PDB entry 8G5F | electron microscopy, 2.64 A resolution | chains C and J of the 7 polymer chains in the assembly

Chain C:
Name: Gamma-aminobutyric acid receptor subunit alpha-1
Organism: Mus musculus
UniProtKB: P62812 (GBRA1_MOUSE); residues -26 to 428 here correspond to UniProt positions 1-455 (UniProt number = residue number + 27)
Chain sequence (455 residues; numbered -26 to 428; the number before each row is that of its first residue; numbers below 1 keep their minus sign (Met-26 is residue -26)):
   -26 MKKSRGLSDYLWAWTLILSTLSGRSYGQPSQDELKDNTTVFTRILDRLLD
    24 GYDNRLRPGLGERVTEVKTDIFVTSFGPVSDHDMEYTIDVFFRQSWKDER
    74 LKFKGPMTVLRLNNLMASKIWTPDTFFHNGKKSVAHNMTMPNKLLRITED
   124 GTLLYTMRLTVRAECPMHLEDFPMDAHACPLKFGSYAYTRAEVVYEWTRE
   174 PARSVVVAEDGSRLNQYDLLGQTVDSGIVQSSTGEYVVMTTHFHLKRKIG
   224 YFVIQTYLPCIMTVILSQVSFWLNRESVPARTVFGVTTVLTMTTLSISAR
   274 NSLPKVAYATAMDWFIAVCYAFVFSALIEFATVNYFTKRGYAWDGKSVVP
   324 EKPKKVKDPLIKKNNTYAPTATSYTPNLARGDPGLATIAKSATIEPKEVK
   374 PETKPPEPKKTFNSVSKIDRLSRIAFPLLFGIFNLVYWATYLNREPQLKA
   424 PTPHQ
Unresolved in the structure: -26 to 11, 319-382, 419-428
Disulfide bonds: Cys138-Cys152
Glycans and other covalent adducts: N-acetylglucosamine (NAG) linked to Asn110
Small-molecule neighbours:
  - gamma-amino-butanoic acid (ABU): Phe64, Arg66, Leu117, Thr129
  - PIO ([(2R)-2-octanoyloxy-3-[oxidanyl-[(1R,2R,3S,4R,5R,6S)-2,3,6-tris(oxidanyl)-4,5-diphosphonooxy-cyclohexyl]oxy-phosphoryl]oxy-propyl] octanoate): Arg248, Ser298, Ile301, Glu302, Thr305, Phe309, Lys311, Arg312, Asn386, Ser387, Ser389, Lys390, Ile391, Leu394, Ser395
  - allopregnanolone (Y4B): Ile238, Gln241, Val242, Trp245, Pro400
Curated features (UniProtKB/Swiss-Prot):
  - binding site (4-aminobutanoate): Arg66, Thr129
  - glycosylation (N-linked (GlcNAc...) asparagine): Asn10, Asn110
What the authors report for this chain:
  - specificity-determining residues: Ser204 (proposed by the authors, not directly observed)

Chain J:
Name: Heavy Chain of 8E3 Fab
Organism: Mus musculus
Notes: antibody fragment or engineered binder
Chain sequence (223 residues; each row starts with the number of its first residue; a row labelled like 82A-82C holds insertion residues (82A, then the next letters in order)):
     1 EIQLQQSGPELVKPGTSVKVSCKASGYSFTDYNMYWVKQSHGKSLEWIGY
    51 ID
   52A P
    53 YNADTTYNREFKGKATLTVDKSSSTAFMHL
82A-82C NSL
    83 TSEDSAVYYCARKRNNFY
  100A F
   101 DYWGQGTPLTVSSAKTTPPSVYPLAPGCGDTTGSSVTLGCLVKGYFPESV
   151 TVTWNSGSLSSSVHTFPALLQSGLYTMSSSVTVPSSTWPSQTVTCSVAHP
   201 ASSTTVDKKSAALEVLFQ
Unresolved in the structure: 113-218
Disulfide bonds: Cys22-Cys92

Interface between chain C and chain J:
Contacting residue pairs (12; chain C residue first):
  Glu39(C) with Tyr32(J); Arg96(J), salt bridge
  Thr121(C) with Tyr53(J)
  Glu122(C) with Tyr53(J)
  Asp123(C) with Tyr53(J)
  Glu169(C) with Asn97(J); Asn98(J)
  Trp170(C) with Asn98(J), hydrogen bond (backbone-side chain)
  Glu173(C) with Tyr35(J); Tyr50(J), hydrogen bond
  Pro174(C) with Asn98(J)
  Ser199(C) with Phe99(J)
Other interface residues (no listed pair), chain C (10 interface residues in all): Arg172

In short:
Chain C and chain J form an interface of 10 and 8 residues respectively; the contacts include 2 hydrogen bonds
and 1 salt bridge. Among the polar pairs are Glu39(C)-Arg96(J), Trp170(C)-Asn98(J) and Glu173(C)-Tyr50(J).
Chain C binds gamma-amino-butanoic acid, allopregnanolone and compound PIO. N-acetylglucosamine is covalently
linked to Asn110(C). From the paper: the specificity determinant Ser204(C).
Chain C is Gamma-aminobutyric acid receptor subunit alpha-1 and chain J is Heavy Chain of 8E3 Fab, both from
Mus musculus; the structure, Native GABA-A receptor from the mouse brain, ortho-alpha1-alpha3-beta2-gamma2
subtype, in complex with GABA and allopregnanolone, was determined by electron microscopy (same publication as
8FOI, 8G4N, 8G4O, 8G4X, 8G5G and 8G5H).
